PDB entry 4ZTU | X-ray diffraction, 3.30 A resolution | chains A and T of the 5 polymer chains in the assembly

# Chain A
Molecule: DNA polymerase subunit gamma-1
Organism: Homo sapiens
Notes: EC 2.7.7.7
UniProtKB: P54098 (DPOG1_HUMAN); residues 30-1239 here = UniProt positions 30-1239
Sequence (1222 residues; each row starts with the number of its first residue):
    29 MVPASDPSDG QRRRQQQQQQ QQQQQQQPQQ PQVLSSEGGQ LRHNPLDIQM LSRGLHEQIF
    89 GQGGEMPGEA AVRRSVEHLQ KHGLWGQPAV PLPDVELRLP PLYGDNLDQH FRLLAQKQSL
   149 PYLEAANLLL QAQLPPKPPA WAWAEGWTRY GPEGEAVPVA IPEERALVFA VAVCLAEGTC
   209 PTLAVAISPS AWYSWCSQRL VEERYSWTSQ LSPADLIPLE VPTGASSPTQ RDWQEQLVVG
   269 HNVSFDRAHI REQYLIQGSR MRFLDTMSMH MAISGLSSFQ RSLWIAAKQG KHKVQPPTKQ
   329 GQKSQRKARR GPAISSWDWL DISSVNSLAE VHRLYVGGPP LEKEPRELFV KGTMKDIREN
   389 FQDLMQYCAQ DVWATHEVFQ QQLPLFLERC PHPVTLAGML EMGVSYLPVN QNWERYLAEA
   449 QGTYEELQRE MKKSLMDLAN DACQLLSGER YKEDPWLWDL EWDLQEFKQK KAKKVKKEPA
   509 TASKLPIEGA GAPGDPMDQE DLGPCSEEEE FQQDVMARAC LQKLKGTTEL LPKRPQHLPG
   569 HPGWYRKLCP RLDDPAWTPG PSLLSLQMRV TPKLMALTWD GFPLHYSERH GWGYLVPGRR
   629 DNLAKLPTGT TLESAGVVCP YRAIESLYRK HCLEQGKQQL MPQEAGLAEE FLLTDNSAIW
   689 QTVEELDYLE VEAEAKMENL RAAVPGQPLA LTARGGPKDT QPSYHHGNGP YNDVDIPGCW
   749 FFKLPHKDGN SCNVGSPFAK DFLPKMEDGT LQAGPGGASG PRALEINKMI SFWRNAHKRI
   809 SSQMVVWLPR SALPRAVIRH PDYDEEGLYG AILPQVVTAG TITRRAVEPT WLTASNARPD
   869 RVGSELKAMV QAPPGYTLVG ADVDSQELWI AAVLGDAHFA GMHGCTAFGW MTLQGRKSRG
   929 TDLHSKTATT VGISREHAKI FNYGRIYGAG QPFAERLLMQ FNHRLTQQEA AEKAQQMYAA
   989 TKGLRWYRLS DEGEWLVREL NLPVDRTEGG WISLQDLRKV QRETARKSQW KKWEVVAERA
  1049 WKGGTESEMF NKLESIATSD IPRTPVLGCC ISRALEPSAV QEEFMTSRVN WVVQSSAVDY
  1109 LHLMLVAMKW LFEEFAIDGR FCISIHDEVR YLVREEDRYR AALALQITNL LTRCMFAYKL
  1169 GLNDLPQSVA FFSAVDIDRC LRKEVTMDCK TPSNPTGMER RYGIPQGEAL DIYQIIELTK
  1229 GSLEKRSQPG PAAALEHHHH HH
Unresolved in the structure: 29-77, 250-261, 317-340, 511-529, 624-629, 663-737, 993-1024, 1229-1250
Differences from the reference sequence: expression tag (29, 1240-1250); engineered mutation Ala198 (Asp in P54098), Ala200 (Glu in P54098)
Metal / ion sites: Mg2+: Asp890, Val891, Asp1135 (together with 2',3'-dideoxycytidine 5'-triphosphate)
Small-molecule neighbours: 2',3'-dideoxycytidine 5'-triphosphate: Arg853, Asp890, Val891, Asp892, Ser893, Gln894, Glu895, His932, Arg943, Lys947, Ile948, Tyr951, Tyr955, Asp1135
Reported in the primary citation:
  - binding site for 2',3'-dideoxycytidine 5'-triphosphate: Arg853, Tyr951
  - specificity-determining residues: Tyr951 (citing earlier work)
  - disease-associated variants - R232G, R232H, R852C, R852H, R853Q, R853W: decreased catalytic activity (citing earlier work)
  - binding site for the 27-nt DNA strand (chain T): Lys496 to Lys505, Arg853, Asn1098, Gln1102
  - mutagenesis - K498C, K499C, K501C: decreased catalytic activity
  - disease-associated variants - Q497H (citing earlier work)
  - binding site for the 24-nt DNA strand: Arg853
  - contacts within the chain: Arg852-Ser1103

# Chain T
Molecule: 27-nt DNA strand
Sequence (27 nucleotides; row label = number of the first residue in the row):
     2 GCGATACGGC ACTGGCCCTC GTCTTTT
Unresolved in the structure: 27-28

# How chain A and chain T interact
Pairs across the interface (44; chain A residue first):
  Ser305(A) - DA7(T)  phosphate contact
  Ser306(A) - DA7(T)  hydrogen bond to the phosphate
  Arg309(A) - DA7(T)  salt bridge to the phosphate
  Lys496(A) - DG22(T)  phosphate contact
  Lys496(A) - DT23(T)  salt bridge to the phosphate
  Lys498(A) - DT23(T)  salt bridge to the phosphate
  Lys561(A) - DC21(T)  phosphate contact
  Lys561(A) - DG22(T)  phosphate contact
  Ser593(A) - DA12(T)  hydrogen bond to the phosphate
  Gln595(A) - DA12(T)  sugar contact
  Met596(A) - DA12(T)  phosphate contact
  Met596(A) - DC13(T)  phosphate contact
  Arg597(A) - DC13(T)  hydrogen bond to the phosphate
  Arg597(A) - DT14(T)  salt bridge to the phosphate
  Arg802(A) - DG10(T)  phosphate contact
  Asn803(A) - DG10(T)  sugar contact
  Lys806(A) - DG10(T)  phosphate contact
  Arg807(A) - DG9(T)  hydrogen bond to the sugar
  Thr849(A) - DT6(T)  phosphate contact
  Thr849(A) - DA7(T)  hydrogen bond to the phosphate
  Ile850(A) - DT6(T)  hydrogen bond to the phosphate
  Val855(A) - DC8(T)  phosphate contact
  Pro857(A) - DC8(T)  phosphate contact
  Pro857(A) - DG9(T)  phosphate contact
  Thr861(A) - DA7(T)  base contact
  Thr861(A) - DC8(T)  sugar contact
  Ile948(A) - DG4(T)  base contact
  Tyr951(A) - DG4(T)  base contact
  Gly952(A) - DG4(T)  base contact
  Tyr955(A) - DG4(T)  base contact
  Gly956(A) - DC3(T)  sugar contact
  Gly956(A) - DG4(T)  phosphate contact
  Gly958(A) - DG4(T)  hydrogen bond to the phosphate
  Phe961(A) - DG4(T)  phosphate contact
  Glu1091(A) - DG2(T)  base contact
  Met1093(A) - DC3(T)  base contact
  Thr1094(A) - DC3(T)  base contact
  Thr1094(A) - DA5(T)  hydrogen bond to the phosphate
  Ser1095(A) - DA5(T)  phosphate contact
  Ser1095(A) - DT6(T)  hydrogen bond to the phosphate
  Asn1098(A) - DG4(T)  base contact
  Asn1098(A) - DA5(T)  sugar contact
  Asn1098(A) - DT6(T)  sugar contact
  Gln1102(A) - DT6(T)  sugar contact
Other interface residues (no listed pair), chain A (36 interface residues in all): Val598, Arg853, Glu856, Ala957
Other interface residues (no listed pair), chain T (16 interface residues in all): DC11

# Overview
36 residues of chain A and 16 residues of chain T are in contact, with 9 hydrogen bonds and 4 salt bridges.
Among the polar pairs are Arg807(A)-DG9(T), Ser306(A)-DA7(T) and Ser593(A)-DA12(T). From the paper: a binding
site for the 27-nt DNA strand (chain T) at Lys496(A), Arg853(A) and Asn1098(A) among others; R232G, R232H and
R852C of chain A, among others, reduce catalytic activity; 9 substitutions were tested in all.
Here chain A is DNA polymerase subunit gamma-1 (Homo sapiens) and chain T is a 27-nt DNA strand. Entry 4ZTU
(Structural basis for processivity and antiviral drug toxicity in human mitochondrial DNA replicase) was
determined by X-ray diffraction together with 4ZTZ from the same study.
